3S2O - chain A; structure by X-ray diffraction, 2.60 A resolution.

# Chain A
Molecule: Beta-secretase 1
Source organism: Homo sapiens
Notes: EC 3.4.23.46
UniProt: P56817 (BACE1_HUMAN); residues -13 to 392 here correspond to UniProt positions 48-453 (UniProt number = residue number + 61)
Amino-acid sequence (408 residues; numbered -15 to 392; the number before each row is that of its first residue; numbers below 1 keep their minus sign (Gly-15 is residue -15)):
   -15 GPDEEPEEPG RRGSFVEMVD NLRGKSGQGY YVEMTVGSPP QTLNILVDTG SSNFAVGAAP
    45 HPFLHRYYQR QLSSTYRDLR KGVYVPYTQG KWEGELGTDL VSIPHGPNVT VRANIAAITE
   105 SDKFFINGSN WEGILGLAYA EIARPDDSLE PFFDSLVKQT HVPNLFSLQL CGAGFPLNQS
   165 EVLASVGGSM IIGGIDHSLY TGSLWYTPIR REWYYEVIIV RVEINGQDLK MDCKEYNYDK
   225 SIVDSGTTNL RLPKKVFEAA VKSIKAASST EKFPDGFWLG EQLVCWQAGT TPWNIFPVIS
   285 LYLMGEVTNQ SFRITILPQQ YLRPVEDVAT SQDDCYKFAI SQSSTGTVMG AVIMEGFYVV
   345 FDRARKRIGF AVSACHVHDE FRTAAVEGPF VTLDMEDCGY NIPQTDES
Not modelled in the structure: -15 to -2, 158-167, 387-392
Differences from the reference sequence: expression tag (-15 to -14)
Disulfides: Cys155-Cys359, Cys217-Cys382, Cys269-Cys319
Ligand contacts: EV6 ((3S)-3-(2-amino-5-chloro-1H-benzimidazol-1-yl)-N-[(1R,3S,5R,7R)-tricyclo[3.3.1.1~3,7~]dec-2-yl]pentanamide): Leu30, Asp32, Gly34, Ser35, Val69, Tyr71, Trp76, Phe108, Trp115, Ile118, Tyr198, Asp228, Gly230, Thr231
Swiss-Prot annotation at these positions:
  - active site: Asp32, Asp228
  - modified residue (N6-acetyllysine): Lys65, Lys214, Lys218, Lys224, Lys238, Lys239, Lys246
  - glycosylation (N-linked (GlcNAc...) asparagine): Asn92, Asn111, Asn162, Asn293

# In short
Bound to chain A: compound EV6. UniProt lists active-site residues Asp32 and Asp228.
Chain A is Beta-secretase 1 (Homo sapiens); the structure, Fragment based discovery and optimisation of bace-1
inhibitors, was determined by X-ray diffraction (same publication as 3MSJ, 3MSK and 3MSL).
